6HTB - chains V and W of the 28 polymer chains in the assembly; structure by X-ray diffraction, 2.70 A resolution.

Chain V:
Name: Proteasome subunit beta type-7
Source organism: Homo sapiens
Notes: EC 3.4.25.1
UniProt: Q99436 (PSB7_HUMAN); residues 1-234 here correspond to UniProt positions 44-277 (UniProt number = residue number + 43)
Chain sequence (234 residues; row label = number of the first residue in the row):
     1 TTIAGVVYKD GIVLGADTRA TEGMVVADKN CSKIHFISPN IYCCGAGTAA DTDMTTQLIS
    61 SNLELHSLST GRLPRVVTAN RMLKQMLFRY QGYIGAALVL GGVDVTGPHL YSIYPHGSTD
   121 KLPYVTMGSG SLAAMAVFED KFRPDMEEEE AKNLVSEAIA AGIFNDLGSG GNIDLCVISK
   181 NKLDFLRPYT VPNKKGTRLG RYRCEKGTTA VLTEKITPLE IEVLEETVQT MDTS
Not modelled in the structure: 220-234
Construct notes: engineered mutation Gly171 (Ser214 in Q99436)
Bound ions: Mg2+: Ile163, Asp166, Ser169 (shared with 1 residue of chain L)
UniProt features mapped onto this chain:
  - active site: Thr1 (Nucleophile)
What the authors report for this chain:
  - catalytic residues: Thr1
  - mutagenesis - S171G: increased growth
  - mutagenesis - G45A: unchanged growth

Chain W:
Name: Proteasome subunit beta type-3
Source organism: Saccharomyces cerevisiae (strain ATCC 204508 / S288c)
Notes: EC 3.4.25.1
UniProt: P25451 (PSB3_YEAST); residues 0-204 here correspond to UniProt positions 1-205 (UniProt number = residue number + 1)
Chain sequence (205 residues; row label = number of the first residue in the row; numbering starts at 0):
     0 MSDPSSINGG IVVAMTGKDC VAIACDLRLG SQSLGVSNKF EKIFHYGHVF LGITGLATDV
    60 TTLNEMFRYK TNLYKLKEER AIEPETFTQL VSSSLYERRF GPYFVGPVVA GINSKSGKPF
   120 IAGFDLIGCI DEAKDFIVSG TASDQLFGMC ESLYEPNLEP EDLFETISQA LLNAADRDAL
   180 SGWGAVVYII KKDEVVKRYL KMRQD
Not modelled in the structure: 0
Bound ions: Mg2+ site 1: Asp177, Ser180; Mg2+ site 2: Asp204 (shared with 3 residues of chain K)
UniProt features mapped onto this chain:
  - modified residue: Ser30 (Phosphoserine)
  - cross-link: Lys69 (Glycyl lysine isopeptide (Lys-Gly) (interchain with G-Cter in ubiquitin))

Interface between chain V and chain W:
Pairs across the interface (65; chain V residue first):
  Val25(V) - Asp143(W)
  Val25(V) - Phe146(W)  hydrophobic
  Val26(V) - Phe146(W)
  Ala27(V) - Asp130(W)
  Ala27(V) - Phe146(W)  hydrophobic
  Asp28(V) - Asp130(W)
  Asp28(V) - Glu131(W)
  Lys29(V) - Glu150(W)  salt bridge
  Ala49(V) - Cys128(W)  hydrophobic
  Ala50(V) - Tyr95(W)
  Ala50(V) - Ile126(W)  hydrophobic
  Ala50(V) - Cys128(W)
  Asp51(V) - Tyr95(W)  hydrogen bond
  Asp51(V) - Arg98(W)  salt bridge
  Asp53(V) - Cys128(W)
  Met54(V) - Ser91(W)
  Met54(V) - Tyr95(W)  hydrophobic
  Tyr90(V) - Phe99(W)  hydrophobic
  Tyr93(V) - Arg98(W)  hydrogen bond (backbone-side chain)
  Tyr93(V) - Phe99(W)
  Lys195(V) - Glu150(W)  salt bridge
  Arg198(V) - Glu150(W)  hydrogen bond (side chain-backbone)
  Arg198(V) - Ser151(W)  hydrogen bond (side chain-backbone)
  Arg198(V) - Tyr153(W)  hydrogen bond (side chain-backbone)
  Arg201(V) - Glu154(W)  salt bridge
  Tyr202(V) - Ser151(W)
  Tyr202(V) - Leu152(W)
  Arg203(V) - Glu154(W)  salt bridge
  Arg203(V) - Leu157(W)
  Arg203(V) - Thr165(W)
  Cys204(V) - Gln168(W)
  Glu205(V) - Glu164(W)
  Lys206(V) - Asp161(W)  salt bridge
  Lys206(V) - Glu164(W)
  Gly207(V) - Glu164(W)  hydrogen bond (backbone-side chain)
  Thr208(V) - Glu164(W)
  Thr209(V) - Glu164(W)  hydrogen bond
  Thr209(V) - Ser167(W)
  Thr209(V) - Gln168(W)  hydrogen bond
  Thr209(V) - Leu199(W)
  Ala210(V) - Leu199(W)
  Ala210(V) - Lys200(W)  hydrogen bond (backbone-backbone)
  Val211(V) - Phe163(W)  hydrophobic
  Val211(V) - Arg197(W)
  Val211(V) - Tyr198(W)
  Leu212(V) - Tyr198(W)  hydrogen bond (backbone-backbone)
  Leu212(V) - Leu199(W)
  Leu212(V) - Lys200(W)
  Thr213(V) - Arg197(W)
  Thr213(V) - Tyr198(W)  hydrogen bond (backbone-backbone)
  Glu214(V) - Val195(W)
  Glu214(V) - Lys196(W)
  Glu214(V) - Arg197(W)  salt bridge
  Lys215(V) - Val194(W)
  Lys215(V) - Val195(W)
  Lys215(V) - Lys196(W)  hydrogen bond (backbone-backbone)
  Ile216(V) - Glu193(W)
  Ile216(V) - Val194(W)
  Ile216(V) - Val195(W)  hydrophobic
  Thr217(V) - Glu193(W)
  Thr217(V) - Val194(W)  hydrogen bond (backbone-backbone)
  Pro218(V) - Asp192(W)
  Leu219(V) - Asp192(W)  hydrogen bond (backbone-backbone)
  Leu219(V) - Glu193(W)
  Leu219(V) - Val194(W)  hydrophobic
Also at the interface, not in a pair above, chain V (36 interface residues in all): Glu22, Thr48, Ile94
Also at the interface, not in a pair above, chain W (37 interface residues in all): Ser92, Asp124, Ala132, Ser142, Glu160, Leu171

Summary:
36 residues of chain V face 37 of chain W across their interface, with 14 hydrogen bonds and 7 salt bridges.
Polar pairs include Lys29(V)-Glu150(W), Asp51(V)-Arg98(W) and Lys195(V)-Glu150(W). Curated annotation
(UniProt) lists active-site residue Thr1(V) on chain V. The paper reports the catalytic residue Thr1(V); S171G
of chain V increases growth.
Chain V is Proteasome subunit beta type-7 (Homo sapiens) and chain W is Proteasome subunit beta type-3
(Saccharomyces cerevisiae (strain ATCC 204508 / S288c)); the structure, Yeast 20S proteasome with human beta2c
(S171G), was determined by X-ray diffraction together with 6HTC, 6HTD, 6HTP, 6HTR, 6HUB, 6HUC and 30 further
entries from the same study.
